6XNX - chains C and x of the 10 polymer chains in the assembly; structure by electron microscopy, 2.70 A resolution.

Chain C:
Protein: V(D)J recombination-activating protein 1
From: Mus musculus
Notes: EC 3.1.-.-, 2.3.2.27
UniProtKB: P15919 (RAG1_MOUSE); residue numbers follow UniProt; this construct covers 261-1008
Amino-acid sequence (750 residues; each row starts with the number of its first residue):
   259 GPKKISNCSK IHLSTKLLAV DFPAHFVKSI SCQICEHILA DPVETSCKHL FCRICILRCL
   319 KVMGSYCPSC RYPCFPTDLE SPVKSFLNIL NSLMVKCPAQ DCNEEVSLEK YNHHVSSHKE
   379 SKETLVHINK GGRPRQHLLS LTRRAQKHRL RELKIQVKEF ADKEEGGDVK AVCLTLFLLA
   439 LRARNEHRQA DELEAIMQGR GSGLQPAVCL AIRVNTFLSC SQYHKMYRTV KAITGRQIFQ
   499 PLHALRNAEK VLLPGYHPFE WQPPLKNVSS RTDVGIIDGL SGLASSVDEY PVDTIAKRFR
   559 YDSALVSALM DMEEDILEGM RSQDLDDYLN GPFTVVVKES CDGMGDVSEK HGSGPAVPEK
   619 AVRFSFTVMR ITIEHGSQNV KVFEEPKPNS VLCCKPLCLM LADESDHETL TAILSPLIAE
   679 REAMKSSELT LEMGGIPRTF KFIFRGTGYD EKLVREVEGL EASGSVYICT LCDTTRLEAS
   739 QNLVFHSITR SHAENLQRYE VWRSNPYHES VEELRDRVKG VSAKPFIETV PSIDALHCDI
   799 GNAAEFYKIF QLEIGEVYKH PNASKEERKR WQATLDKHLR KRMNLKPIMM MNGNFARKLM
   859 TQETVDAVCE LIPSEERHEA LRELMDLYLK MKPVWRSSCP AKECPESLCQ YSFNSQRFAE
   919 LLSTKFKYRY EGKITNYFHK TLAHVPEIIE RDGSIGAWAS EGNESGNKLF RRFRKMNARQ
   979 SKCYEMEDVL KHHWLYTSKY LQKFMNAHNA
Disordered / not traced: 259-459, 1008
Construct notes: expression tag (259-260); engineered mutation Val649 (Glu in P15919), Met848 (Arg in P15919)
Ion coordination: Mg2+ site 1: Gly601 (shared with DG46(x), DC47(x) of chain x); Mg2+ site 2: Glu662, Asp708 (shared with 1 residue of chain J); Zn2+: Cys727, Cys730, His937, His942
Reported in the primary citation:
  - binding site for 12RSS integration strand DNA (chain x): Met847, Met848
  - mutagenesis - E649V/R848M: increased catalytic activity on disintegration

Chain x:
Molecule: 12RSS integration strand DNA
Sequence (55 nucleotides; row label = number of the first residue in the row):
    13 GGTCGAGGTT TTTGTACAGC CTACTACCAC TGTGCGCCGG TAGCCCTATC CTGAG
Disordered / not traced: 13-30, 49-51, 66-67
Ion coordination: Mg2+: DG46, DC47 (shared with Gly601(C) of chain C)

How chain C and chain x interact:
Pairs across the interface (36):
  Gly601(C) with DC47(x), phosphate contact
  Met602(C) with DG46(x), phosphate contact; DC47(x), sugar contact; DG48(x), phosphate contact
  Gly603(C) with DG46(x), phosphate contact; DG48(x), phosphate contact
  Asp604(C) with DG48(x), base contact
  Lys618(C) with DG48(x), phosphate contact
  Asp708(C) with DC47(x), phosphate contact
  Leu794(C) with DG46(x), base contact
  His795(C) with DG46(x), sugar contact; DC47(x), salt bridge to the phosphate
  Ile798(C) with DG46(x), base contact
  Asn842(C) with DC42(x), phosphate contact
  Met847(C) with DC47(x), base contact; DG48(x), hydrogen bond to the base
  Met848(C) with DC47(x), base contact
  Asn850(C) with DT45(x), base contact; DG46(x), base contact
  Gly851(C) with DG46(x), hydrogen bond to the base
  Asn852(C) with DT43(x), base contact; DG44(x), hydrogen bond to the base; DT45(x), base contact; DG46(x), base contact
  Arg855(C) with DG46(x), hydrogen bond to the base
  Glu959(C) with DG46(x), hydrogen bond to the base
  Glu962(C) with DT45(x), sugar contact; DG46(x), phosphate contact; DC47(x), phosphate contact
  Ser963(C) with DT45(x), base contact; DG46(x), hydrogen bond to the base
  Asn965(C) with DT45(x), phosphate contact
  Lys966(C) with DG44(x), hydrogen bond to the base; DT45(x), sugar contact
  Arg969(C) with DT45(x), sugar contact; DG46(x), salt bridge to the phosphate
Interface residues without a listed pair, chain C (24 interface residues in all): Lys856, His1006
Interface residues without a listed pair, chain x (8 interface residues in all): DT37

Overview:
Chain C and chain x form an interface of 24 and 8 residues respectively; the contacts include 7 hydrogen bonds
and 2 salt bridges. Among the polar pairs are Met847(C)-DG48(x), Gly851(C)-DG46(x) and Asn852(C)-DG44(x). From
the paper: a binding site for 12RSS integration strand DNA (chain x) at Met847(C) and Met848(C); E649V/R848M
of chain C increase catalytic activity on disintegration.
Here chain C is V(D)J recombination-activating protein 1 (Mus musculus) and chain x is 12RSS integration
strand DNA. Entry 6XNX (Structure of RAG1 (R848M/E649V)-RAG2-DNA Strand Transfer Complex (Dynamic-Form)) was
determined by electron microscopy, deposited together with 6XNY and 6XNZ.
